PDB entry 2CWU | X-ray diffraction, 1.85 A resolution | chains A and B

Chain A (and B):
Protein: Phenylethylamine oxidase
From: Arthrobacter globiformis
Notes: EC 1.4.3.6; chain B of this document is another copy of the same molecule, construct and numbering; everything in this record applies to it too
UniProt: P46881 (PAOX_ARTGO); numbering as in UniProt (aligned over 1-638)
Chain sequence (638 residues; numbered 1 to 638; the number before each row is that of its first residue):
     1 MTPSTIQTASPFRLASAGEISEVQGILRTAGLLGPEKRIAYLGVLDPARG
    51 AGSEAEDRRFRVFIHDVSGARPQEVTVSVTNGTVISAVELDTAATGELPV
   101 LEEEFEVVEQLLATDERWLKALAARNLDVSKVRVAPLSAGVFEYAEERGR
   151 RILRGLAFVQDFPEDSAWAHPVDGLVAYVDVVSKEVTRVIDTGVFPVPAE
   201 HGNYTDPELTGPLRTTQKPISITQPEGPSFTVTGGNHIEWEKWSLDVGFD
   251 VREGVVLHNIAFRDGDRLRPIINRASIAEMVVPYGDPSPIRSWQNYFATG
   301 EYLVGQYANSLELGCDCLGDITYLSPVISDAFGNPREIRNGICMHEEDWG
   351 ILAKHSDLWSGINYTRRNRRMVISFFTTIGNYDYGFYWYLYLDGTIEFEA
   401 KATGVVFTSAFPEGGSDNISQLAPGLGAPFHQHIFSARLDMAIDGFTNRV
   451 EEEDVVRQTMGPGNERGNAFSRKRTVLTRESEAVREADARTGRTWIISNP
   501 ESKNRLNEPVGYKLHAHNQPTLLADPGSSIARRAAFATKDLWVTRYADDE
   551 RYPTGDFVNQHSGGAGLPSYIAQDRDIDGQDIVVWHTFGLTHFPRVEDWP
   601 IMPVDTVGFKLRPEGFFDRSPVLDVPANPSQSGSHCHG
Not modelled in the structure: 1-8, 629-638
Construct notes: engineered mutation A298 (Asp in P46881); modified residue (382)
Modified residues: Y382 (3-{(3E)-4-hydroxy-6-oxo-3-[(2-phenylethyl)imino]cyclohexa-1,4-dien-1-yl}alanine; 1TY)
Swiss-Prot annotation at these positions:
  - binding site (substrate): Y296, F297, T299 to Y307, I379 to N381, D383, Y384
  - binding site (Cu cation): H431, H433, H592
Disulfides: C317-C343
Metal / ion sites: Cu ion: H431, H433, H592

Chain A / chain B interface:
Contacting residue pairs (302; chain A residue first):
  R133(A) - W359(B)
  V134(A) - W359(B)
  F142(A) - R466(B)
  E143(A) - R466(B)  salt bridge
  Y144(A) - R466(B)  hydrogen bond
  Q160(A) - W359(B)  hydrogen bond (side chain-backbone)
  Q160(A) - S360(B)
  P163(A) - W359(B)
  P163(A) - S360(B)
  E164(A) - S360(B)
  D165(A) - S360(B)
  A167(A) - W359(B)  hydrophobic
  W168(A) - D357(B)  hydrogen bond
  W168(A) - W359(B)  hydrophobic
  E200(A) - R505(B)  salt bridge
  Y204(A) - H355(B)
  Y204(A) - Y364(B)  hydrophobic
  Y204(A) - L623(B)  hydrophobic
  T205(A) - Y364(B)
  L209(A) - R619(B)
  L209(A) - L623(B)  hydrophobic
  T210(A) - L623(B)
  T210(A) - D624(B)
  P212(A) - D624(B)
  L213(A) - D624(B)
  R214(A) - E241(B)  salt bridge
  R214(A) - K242(B)
  R214(A) - L392(B)
  R214(A) - P621(B)  hydrogen bond (side chain-backbone)
  R214(A) - D624(B)  salt bridge
  R214(A) - V625(B)
  R214(A) - P626(B)
  T216(A) - S229(B)
  T216(A) - E241(B)  hydrogen bond
  Q217(A) - S229(B)
  Q217(A) - E241(B)  hydrogen bond
  Q217(A) - R369(B)
  Q217(A) - L392(B)
  Q217(A) - V625(B)
  K218(A) - E226(B)
  K218(A) - G227(B)
  K218(A) - P228(B)
  K218(A) - S229(B)  hydrogen bond (backbone-side chain)
  K218(A) - R369(B)  hydrogen bond (backbone-side chain)
  P219(A) - Q224(B)
  P219(A) - E226(B)
  P219(A) - R369(B)
  I220(A) - T223(B)
  I220(A) - Q224(B)
  I220(A) - E347(B)
  I220(A) - D348(B)
  I220(A) - R369(B)
  S221(A) - S221(B)
  S221(A) - I222(B)
  S221(A) - T223(B)  hydrogen bond (backbone-backbone)
  I222(A) - S221(B)
  I222(A) - I222(B)  hydrophobic
  T223(A) - I220(B)
  T223(A) - S221(B)  hydrogen bond (backbone-backbone)
  Q224(A) - P219(B)  hydrogen bond (side chain-backbone)
  Q224(A) - I220(B)
  P225(A) - P219(B)  hydrophobic
  E226(A) - K218(B)
  E226(A) - P219(B)
  G227(A) - K218(B)
  P228(A) - K218(B)
  S229(A) - T216(B)
  S229(A) - Q217(B)
  S229(A) - K218(B)  hydrogen bond (side chain-backbone)
  E241(A) - R214(B)  salt bridge
  E241(A) - T216(B)  hydrogen bond
  E241(A) - Q217(B)  hydrogen bond
  K242(A) - R214(B)
  Y284(A) - N468(B)
  G285(A) - N468(B)
  G285(A) - A469(B)
  G285(A) - F470(B)  hydrogen bond (backbone-backbone)
  D286(A) - N468(B)
  P287(A) - G463(B)
  P287(A) - A469(B)
  S292(A) - R466(B)  hydrogen bond
  S292(A) - N468(B)
  W293(A) - R466(B)
  N309(A) - K354(B)
  G314(A) - R367(B)
  C315(A) - I351(B)
  C315(A) - R367(B)  hydrogen bond (backbone-side chain)
  D316(A) - I351(B)
  D316(A) - K354(B)  salt bridge
  D316(A) - T365(B)
  D316(A) - R367(B)  hydrogen bond (backbone-side chain)
  L318(A) - D348(B)
  L318(A) - R367(B)
  D348(A) - L318(B)
  W349(A) - W349(B)  hydrophobic
  I351(A) - C315(B)
  I351(A) - D316(B)
  I351(A) - Y387(B)
  I351(A) - V604(B)
  L352(A) - P603(B)
  L352(A) - V604(B)  hydrogen bond (backbone-backbone)
  A353(A) - T403(B)
  A353(A) - M602(B)
  K354(A) - N309(B)
  K354(A) - D316(B)  salt bridge
  K354(A) - F376(B)
  K354(A) - D383(B)
  K354(A) - T403(B)  hydrogen bond (backbone-side chain)
  K354(A) - G404(B)  hydrogen bond (backbone-backbone)
  H355(A) - Y204(B)
  H355(A) - G380(B)
  H355(A) - N381(B)
  H355(A) - D383(B)  salt bridge
  H355(A) - G404(B)
  H355(A) - V405(B)
  H355(A) - I601(B)
  S356(A) - N309(B)
  S356(A) - T378(B)
  S356(A) - D383(B)  hydrogen bond (backbone-side chain)
  D357(A) - W168(B)  hydrogen bond
  W359(A) - R133(B)
  W359(A) - V134(B)
  W359(A) - A135(B)
  W359(A) - Q160(B)  hydrogen bond (backbone-side chain)
  W359(A) - P163(B)
  W359(A) - A167(B)  hydrophobic
  W359(A) - W168(B)  hydrophobic
  S360(A) - Q160(B)
  S360(A) - P163(B)
  S360(A) - E164(B)
  S360(A) - D165(B)
  I362(A) - E164(B)
  Y364(A) - Y204(B)  hydrophobic
  Y364(A) - T205(B)
  Y364(A) - I601(B)  hydrophobic
  T365(A) - C315(B)
  T365(A) - D316(B)
  R367(A) - C315(B)  hydrogen bond (side chain-backbone)
  R367(A) - D316(B)  hydrogen bond (side chain-backbone)
  R367(A) - L318(B)
  R369(A) - Q217(B)
  R369(A) - K218(B)  hydrogen bond (side chain-backbone)
  R369(A) - I220(B)
  F376(A) - K354(B)
  T378(A) - S356(B)
  G380(A) - H355(B)
  N381(A) - H355(B)  hydrogen bond (backbone-side chain)
  D383(A) - K354(B)
  D383(A) - H355(B)  salt bridge
  D383(A) - S356(B)  hydrogen bond (side chain-backbone)
  Y387(A) - I351(B)
  L392(A) - R214(B)
  L392(A) - Q217(B)
  D393(A) - P603(B)
  T403(A) - A353(B)
  T403(A) - K354(B)  hydrogen bond (side chain-backbone)
  G404(A) - K354(B)  hydrogen bond (backbone-backbone)
  G404(A) - H355(B)
  V405(A) - H355(B)
  D417(A) - S471(B)  hydrogen bond (backbone-side chain)
  N418(A) - Q458(B)  hydrogen bond
  N418(A) - A469(B)
  N418(A) - F470(B)  hydrogen bond (side chain-backbone)
  Q421(A) - L506(B)
  L422(A) - L506(B)
  A423(A) - R505(B)
  A423(A) - L506(B)
  P424(A) - R505(B)
  P424(A) - L506(B)
  F430(A) - F470(B)
  F430(A) - R472(B)
  H431(A) - F470(B)
  Q432(A) - F470(B)
  V455(A) - L523(B)  hydrophobic
  V455(A) - F593(B)  hydrophobic
  R457(A) - L523(B)  hydrogen bond (side chain-backbone)
  R457(A) - A524(B)  hydrogen bond (side chain-backbone)
  Q458(A) - N418(B)  hydrogen bond
  T459(A) - D525(B)
  M460(A) - D525(B)  hydrogen bond (backbone-side chain)
  M460(A) - G527(B)
  M460(A) - S528(B)
  G463(A) - P287(B)
  R466(A) - F142(B)
  R466(A) - E143(B)  salt bridge
  R466(A) - Y144(B)  hydrogen bond
  R466(A) - S292(B)  hydrogen bond
  R466(A) - W293(B)
  R466(A) - S528(B)
  G467(A) - A524(B)
  G467(A) - D525(B)  hydrogen bond (backbone-backbone)
  G467(A) - S528(B)
  N468(A) - Y284(B)  hydrogen bond (side chain-backbone)
  N468(A) - G285(B)
  N468(A) - D286(B)  hydrogen bond (side chain-backbone)
  N468(A) - S292(B)
  A469(A) - G285(B)
  A469(A) - P287(B)
  A469(A) - N418(B)
  F470(A) - G285(B)  hydrogen bond (backbone-backbone)
  F470(A) - N418(B)  hydrogen bond (backbone-side chain)
  F470(A) - F430(B)
  F470(A) - H431(B)
  F470(A) - Q432(B)
  F470(A) - L523(B)  hydrophobic
  F470(A) - T591(B)
  F470(A) - F593(B)  hydrophobic
  S471(A) - D417(B)  hydrogen bond (side chain-backbone)
  S471(A) - F593(B)
  R472(A) - F430(B)
  R472(A) - F593(B)
  A487(A) - R490(B)  hydrogen bond (backbone-side chain)
  D488(A) - R490(B)
  A489(A) - A489(B)  hydrophobic
  A489(A) - N518(B)
  A489(A) - P520(B)
  R490(A) - P520(B)
  G492(A) - P520(B)
  R505(A) - E200(B)  salt bridge
  R505(A) - A423(B)
  R505(A) - P424(B)
  L506(A) - Q421(B)
  L506(A) - L422(B)
  L506(A) - A423(B)
  L506(A) - P424(B)
  L506(A) - V596(B)  hydrophobic
  N518(A) - A489(B)
  P520(A) - A489(B)
  P520(A) - R490(B)
  P520(A) - G492(B)
  L523(A) - V455(B)  hydrophobic
  L523(A) - R457(B)  hydrogen bond (backbone-side chain)
  L523(A) - F470(B)  hydrophobic
  A524(A) - R457(B)  hydrogen bond (backbone-side chain)
  A524(A) - G467(B)
  D525(A) - T459(B)
  D525(A) - M460(B)  hydrogen bond (side chain-backbone)
  D525(A) - G467(B)  hydrogen bond (backbone-backbone)
  G527(A) - M460(B)
  S528(A) - R466(B)
  S528(A) - G467(B)
  T591(A) - F470(B)
  F593(A) - V455(B)  hydrophobic
  F593(A) - F470(B)  hydrophobic
  F593(A) - S471(B)
  F593(A) - R472(B)
  R595(A) - R612(B)
  R595(A) - P613(B)  hydrogen bond (side chain-backbone)
  R595(A) - E614(B)
  V596(A) - L506(B)  hydrophobic
  V596(A) - F617(B)
  V596(A) - D618(B)
  V596(A) - R619(B)
  V596(A) - S620(B)
  E597(A) - P613(B)
  E597(A) - E614(B)
  E597(A) - G615(B)  hydrogen bond (side chain-backbone)
  E597(A) - F616(B)  hydrogen bond (side chain-backbone)
  E597(A) - F617(B)  hydrogen bond (side chain-backbone)
  E597(A) - S620(B)
  W599(A) - R619(B)
  W599(A) - S620(B)  hydrogen bond (backbone-backbone)
  P600(A) - L623(B)
  I601(A) - H355(B)
  I601(A) - Y364(B)  hydrophobic
  I601(A) - L623(B)  hydrophobic
  M602(A) - A353(B)
  P603(A) - L352(B)
  P603(A) - D393(B)
  V604(A) - I351(B)
  V604(A) - L352(B)  hydrogen bond (backbone-backbone)
  D605(A) - R612(B)  salt bridge
  R612(A) - R595(B)
  R612(A) - D605(B)  salt bridge
  P613(A) - R595(B)  hydrogen bond (backbone-side chain)
  P613(A) - E597(B)
  E614(A) - R595(B)
  E614(A) - E597(B)
  G615(A) - E597(B)  hydrogen bond (backbone-side chain)
  F616(A) - E597(B)  hydrogen bond (backbone-side chain)
  F617(A) - V596(B)
  F617(A) - E597(B)  hydrogen bond (backbone-side chain)
  D618(A) - V596(B)
  R619(A) - L209(B)
  R619(A) - V596(B)
  R619(A) - W599(B)
  S620(A) - V596(B)
  S620(A) - E597(B)
  S620(A) - W599(B)  hydrogen bond (backbone-backbone)
  P621(A) - R214(B)
  L623(A) - L209(B)  hydrophobic
  L623(A) - T210(B)
  L623(A) - P600(B)
  L623(A) - I601(B)  hydrophobic
  D624(A) - T210(B)
  D624(A) - P212(B)
  D624(A) - L213(B)
  D624(A) - R214(B)  salt bridge
  V625(A) - R214(B)
  V625(A) - Q217(B)
  P626(A) - R214(B)
  N628(A) - Q217(B)  hydrogen bond
Other interface residues (no listed pair), chain A (155 interface residues in all): F105, A135, F158, Y178, P283, P289, C317, E346, G350, Y382, K401, S420, E453, N464, E486, T491, N504, L522, P526
Other interface residues (no listed pair), chain B (151 interface residues in all): F158, P225, P283, P289, G314, C317, E346, G350, L358, I362, K401, E453, N464, T491, N504, L522, P526, S529, V622

Summary:
155 residues of chain A and 151 residues of chain B are in contact, with 63 hydrogen bonds and 14 salt
bridges. Among the polar pairs are E143(A)-R466(B), E200(A)-R505(B) and R214(A)-E241(B). UniProt lists 16
substrate-binding residues and 3 Cu cation-binding residues on chain A.
Both chains are Phenylethylamine oxidase (Arthrobacter globiformis). Entry 2CWU (Substrate schiff-base
intermediate of copper amine oxidase from arthrobacter globiformis) was determined by X-ray diffraction (same
publication as 2CWT and 2CWV).
